Entry 5DGJ (X-ray diffraction, 1.00 A resolution); this record covers chain A.

Chain A:
Protein: 3C-like protease
From: Norwalk virus
Notes: EC 3.4.22.66
UniProtKB: Q83883 (POLG_NVN68); residues 1-181 here correspond to UniProt positions 1101-1281 (UniProt number = residue number + 1100)
Amino-acid sequence (188 residues; each row starts with the number of its first residue; numbers below 1 keep their minus sign (Met-6 is residue -6)):
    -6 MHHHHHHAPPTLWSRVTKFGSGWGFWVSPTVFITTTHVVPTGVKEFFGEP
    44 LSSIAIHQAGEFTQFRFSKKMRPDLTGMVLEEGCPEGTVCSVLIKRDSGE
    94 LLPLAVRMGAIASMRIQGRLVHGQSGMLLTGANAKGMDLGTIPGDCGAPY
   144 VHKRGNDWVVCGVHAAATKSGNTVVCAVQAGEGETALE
Not modelled in the structure: -6 to -2, 133-136, 162-164, 174-181
Covalently attached groups: compound V64 linked to Cys139
Differences from the reference sequence: expression tag (-6 to 0)
Residues lining bound ligands: V64 (tert-butyl [(4S,7S,10S)-7-(cyclohexylmethyl)-10-(hydroxymethyl)-5,8,13-trioxo-22-oxa-6,9,14,20,21-pentaazabicyclo[17.2.1]docosa-1(21),19-dien-4-yl]carbamate): His30, Glu54, Ile109, Gln110, Arg112, Val114, Leu132, Gly137, Asp138, His157, Ala158, Ala159, Ala160, Thr161, Thr166, Val168
Curated features (UniProtKB/Swiss-Prot):
  - active site (For 3CLpro activity): His30, Glu54, Cys139
  - site: Glu181 (Cleavage)
Reported in the primary citation:
  - binding site for V64: Gln110, Cys139, Ala158, Ala160
  - catalytic residues: Cys139
  - conformationally variable residues (order/disorder transition): Leu132 to Gly137

In short:
Covalently linked compound V64: at Cys139. From UniProt: 3 active-site residues. The paper reports the
catalytic residue Cys139; a binding site for V64 at Gln110, Cys139 and Ala158 among others.
Chain A is 3C-like protease (Norwalk virus); the structure, 1.0A resolution structure of Norovirus 3CL
protease in complex an oxadiazole-based, cell permeable macrocyclic (20-mer) inhibitor, was determined by
X-ray diffraction, deposited together with 5DG6.
